6V03 - chains B and C of the 5 polymer chains in the assembly; structure by electron microscopy, 3.30 A resolution.

[Chain B (and C)]
Molecule: Gamma-aminobutyric-acid receptor subunit beta-1
From: Dickeya dadantii (strain 3937)
Notes: chain C of this document is another copy of the same molecule, construct and numbering; everything in this record applies to it too
UniProt: E0SJQ4 (E0SJQ4_DICD3); residues 1-320 here correspond to UniProt positions 22-341 (UniProt number = residue number + 21)
Chain sequence (320 residues; numbered 1 to 320; the number before each row is that of its first residue):
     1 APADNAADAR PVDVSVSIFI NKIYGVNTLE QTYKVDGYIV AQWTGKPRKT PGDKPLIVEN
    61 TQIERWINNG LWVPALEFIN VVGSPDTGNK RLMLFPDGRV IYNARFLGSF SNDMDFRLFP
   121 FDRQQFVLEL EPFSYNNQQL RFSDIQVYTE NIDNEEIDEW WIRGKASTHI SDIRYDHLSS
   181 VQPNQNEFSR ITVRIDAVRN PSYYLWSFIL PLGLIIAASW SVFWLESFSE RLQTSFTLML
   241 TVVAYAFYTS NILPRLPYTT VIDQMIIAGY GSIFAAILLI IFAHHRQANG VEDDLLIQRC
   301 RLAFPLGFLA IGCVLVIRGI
Disordered / not traced: 1-10, 318-320
Residues lining bound ligands: 3-aminopropane (3CN): Glu77, Glu131, Pro132, Phe133, Tyr175, His177, Leu178, Phe188
From the paper describing this entry:
  - binding site for 3-aminopropane: Tyr38, Glu77, Ile79, Asn103, Glu131, Pro132, Phe133, Tyr175, His177, Leu178, Phe188, Ala244, Phe247

[How chain B and chain C interact]
Contacting residue pairs (83):
  Phe19(B) with Tyr175(C), hydrophobic; His177(C)
  Asn21(B) with Ile79(C)
  Lys22(B) with Val81(C), hydrogen bond (side chain-backbone)
  Tyr24(B) with Val82(C)
  Tyr38(B) with Glu77(C), hydrogen bond; Phe133(C), hydrophobic
  Val40(B) with His177(C)
  Gln42(B) with Ser180(C)
  Ile57(B) with Ser134(C)
  Glu59(B) with Ala75(C); Ser134(C), hydrogen bond; Tyr135(C)
  Gln62(B) with Ile67(C); Asn68(C)
  Arg65(B) with Asn68(C)
  Asp86(B) with Gly83(C); Ser84(C), hydrogen bond
  Asn89(B) with Ala75(C); Phe133(C)
  Lys90(B) with Phe133(C)
  Arg91(B) with Phe133(C); Ser134(C), hydrogen bond (side chain-backbone); Leu178(C)
  Ile101(B) with Ser180(C)
  Arg105(B) with Glu77(C), salt bridge; Phe78(C), hydrogen bond (side chain-backbone); Ile79(C), hydrogen bond (side chain-backbone)
  Leu107(B) with Gly83(C)
  Gln146(B) with His177(C)
  Glu156(B) with Arg117(C); Pro257(C); Tyr258(C)
  Ile157(B) with Arg117(C); Leu256(C); Tyr258(C), hydrophobic
  Glu159(B) with Arg255(C)
  Asn200(B) with Pro257(C)
  Ser202(B) with Pro257(C)
  Tyr203(B) with Arg255(C), hydrogen bond; Leu256(C)
  Trp206(B) with Leu256(C); Pro257(C); Thr259(C); Asp263(C); Ile267(C)
  Leu210(B) with Ile267(C), hydrophobic
  Pro211(B) with Tyr270(C), hydrophobic
  Leu214(B) with Phe274(C), hydrophobic
  Ile215(B) with Met239(C), hydrophobic
  Ala218(B) with Phe236(C)
  Trp224(B) with Phe228(C); Ile281(C), hydrophobic; His285(C); Gly290(C)
  Leu225(B) with Phe228(C), hydrophobic; Ser229(C)
  Glu226(B) with Ser229(C), hydrogen bond; His284(C), salt bridge; Gly290(C); Val291(C); Glu292(C); Asp293(C)
  Glu230(B) with Ser229(C)
  Gln233(B) with Gln233(C)
  Thr234(B) with Gln233(C); Phe236(C)
  Thr237(B) with Gln233(C), hydrogen bond; Phe236(C)
  Leu238(B) with Phe236(C), hydrophobic
  Leu240(B) with Leu240(C), hydrophobic
  Thr241(B) with Leu240(C)
  Ala244(B) with Val243(C), hydrophobic
  Tyr245(B) with Val243(C); Tyr270(C), hydrogen bond
  Tyr248(B) with Ala246(C); Ser250(C)
  Ile252(B) with Arg255(C)
  Cys300(B) with Asn289(C)
  Arg301(B) with Val291(C)
  Leu302(B) with His285(C); Ala288(C); Asn289(C)
Also at the interface, not in a pair above, chain B (60 interface residues in all): Ser17, Asp36, Asn60, Met93, Phe95, Asn103, Ala104, Ser221, Ser227, Phe247, Asn251, Asp293
Also at the interface, not in a pair above, chain C (51 interface residues in all): Met114, Val181, Glu230, Leu232, Thr237, Phe247

[Summary]
Chain B and chain C form an interface of 60 and 51 residues respectively; the contacts include 11 hydrogen
bonds and 2 salt bridges. Polar pairs include Arg105(B)-Glu77(C), Glu226(B)-His284(C) and Lys22(B)-Val81(C).
Bound to chain B: 3-aminopropane. From the paper: a binding site for 3-aminopropane at Tyr38(B), Glu77(B) and
Ile79(B) among others.
Chain B and chain C are both Gamma-aminobutyric-acid receptor subunit beta-1 (Dickeya dadantii (strain 3937));
the structure, ELIC-propylammonium complex in POPC-only nanodiscs, was determined by electron microscopy,
deposited together with 6V0B.
